Entry 8DGC (electron microscopy, 3.40 A resolution); this record covers chains A and E of the 8 polymer chains in the assembly.

== Chain A ==
Name: SeAvs3
Source organism: Salmonella enterica
Chain sequence (2092 residues; numbered 1 to 2092; the number before each row is that of its first residue):
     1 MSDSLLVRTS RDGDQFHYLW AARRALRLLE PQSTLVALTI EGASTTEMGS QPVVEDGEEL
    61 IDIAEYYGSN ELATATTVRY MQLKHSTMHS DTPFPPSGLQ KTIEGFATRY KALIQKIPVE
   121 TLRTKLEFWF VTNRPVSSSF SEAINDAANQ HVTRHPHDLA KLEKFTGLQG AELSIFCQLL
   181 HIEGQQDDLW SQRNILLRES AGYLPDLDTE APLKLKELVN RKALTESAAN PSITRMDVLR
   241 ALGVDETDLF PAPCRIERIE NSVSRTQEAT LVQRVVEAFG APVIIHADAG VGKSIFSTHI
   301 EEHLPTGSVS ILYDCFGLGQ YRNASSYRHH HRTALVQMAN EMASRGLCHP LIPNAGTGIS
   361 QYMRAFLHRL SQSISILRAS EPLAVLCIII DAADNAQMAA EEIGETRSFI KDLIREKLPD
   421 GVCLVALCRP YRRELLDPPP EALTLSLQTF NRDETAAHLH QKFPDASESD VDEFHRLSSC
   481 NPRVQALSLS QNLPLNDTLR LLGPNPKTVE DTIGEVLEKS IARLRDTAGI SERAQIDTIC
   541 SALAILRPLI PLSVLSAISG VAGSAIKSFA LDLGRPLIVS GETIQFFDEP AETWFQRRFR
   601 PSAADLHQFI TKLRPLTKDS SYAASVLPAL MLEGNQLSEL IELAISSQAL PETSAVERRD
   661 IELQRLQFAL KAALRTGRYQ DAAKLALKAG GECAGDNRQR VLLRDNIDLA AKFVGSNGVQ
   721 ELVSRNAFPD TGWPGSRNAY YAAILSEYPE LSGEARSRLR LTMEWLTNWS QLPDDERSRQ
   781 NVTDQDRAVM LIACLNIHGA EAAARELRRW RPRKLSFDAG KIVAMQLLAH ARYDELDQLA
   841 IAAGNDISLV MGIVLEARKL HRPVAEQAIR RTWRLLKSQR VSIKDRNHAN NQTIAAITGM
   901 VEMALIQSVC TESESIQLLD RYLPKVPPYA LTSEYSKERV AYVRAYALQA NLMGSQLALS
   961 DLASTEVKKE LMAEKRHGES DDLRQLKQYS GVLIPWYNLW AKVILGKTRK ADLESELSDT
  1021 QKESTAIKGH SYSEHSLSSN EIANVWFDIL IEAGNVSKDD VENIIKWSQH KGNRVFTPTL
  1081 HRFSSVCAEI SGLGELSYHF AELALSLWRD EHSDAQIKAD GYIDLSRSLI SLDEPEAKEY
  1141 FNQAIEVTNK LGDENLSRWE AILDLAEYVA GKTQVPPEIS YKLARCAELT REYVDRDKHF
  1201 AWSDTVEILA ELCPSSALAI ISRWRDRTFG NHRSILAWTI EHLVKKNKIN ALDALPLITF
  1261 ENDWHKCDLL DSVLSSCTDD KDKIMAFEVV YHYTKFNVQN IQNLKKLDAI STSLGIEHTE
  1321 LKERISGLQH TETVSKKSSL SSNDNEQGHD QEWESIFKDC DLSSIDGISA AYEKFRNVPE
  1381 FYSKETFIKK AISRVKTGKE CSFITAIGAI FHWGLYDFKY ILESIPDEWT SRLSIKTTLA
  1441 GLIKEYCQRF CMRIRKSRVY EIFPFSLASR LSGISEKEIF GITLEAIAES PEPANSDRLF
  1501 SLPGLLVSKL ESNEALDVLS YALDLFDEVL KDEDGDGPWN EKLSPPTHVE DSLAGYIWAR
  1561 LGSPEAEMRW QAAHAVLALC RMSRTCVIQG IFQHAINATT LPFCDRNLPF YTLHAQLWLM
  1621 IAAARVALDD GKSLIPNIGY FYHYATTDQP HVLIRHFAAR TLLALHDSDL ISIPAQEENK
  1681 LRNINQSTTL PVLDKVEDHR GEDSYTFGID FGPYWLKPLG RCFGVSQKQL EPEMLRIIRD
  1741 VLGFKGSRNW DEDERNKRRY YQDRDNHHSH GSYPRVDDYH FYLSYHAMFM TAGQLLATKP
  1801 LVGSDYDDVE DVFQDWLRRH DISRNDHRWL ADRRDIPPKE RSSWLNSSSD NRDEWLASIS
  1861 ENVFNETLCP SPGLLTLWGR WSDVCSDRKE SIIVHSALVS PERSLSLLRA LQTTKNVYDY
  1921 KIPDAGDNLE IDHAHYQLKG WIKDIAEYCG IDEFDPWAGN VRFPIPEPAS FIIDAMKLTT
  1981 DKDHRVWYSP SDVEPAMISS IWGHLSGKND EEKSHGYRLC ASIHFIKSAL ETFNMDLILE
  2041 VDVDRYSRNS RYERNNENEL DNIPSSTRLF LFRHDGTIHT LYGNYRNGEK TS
Disordered / not traced: 1, 1331-1347, 1693-1701, 1804-1809, 1926-1936, 2050-2064, 2088-2092
Ion coordination: Mg2+: S294 (together with ATP)
Ligand contacts:
  - ATP (adenosine-5'-triphosphate), molecule 1: I259, N261, S262, V263, D288, A289, G290, V291, G292, K293, S294, I295, R429, P482, R483, A486
  - ATP, molecule 2: Y1714, K1717, H1770
Reported in the primary citation:
  - binding site for ATP: Y1714, H1770

== Chain E ==
Name: Terminase, large subunit
Source organism: Escherichia phage PhiV-1
Notes: EC 3.6.4.-, 3.1.21.-
UniProt: A0A7G3WWS0 (A0A7G3WWS0_9CAUD); numbering as in UniProt (aligned over 1-586)
Chain sequence (586 residues; numbered 1 to 586; the number before each row is that of its first residue):
     1 MSQSQEAKNA LIIAQLKGDF VAFLFVLWKA LNLPKPTKCQ IDMARTLANG DHKKFILQAF
    61 RGIGKSFITC AFVVWVLWRD PQLKVLIVSA SKERADANSI FIKNIIDLLP FLSELKPRPG
   121 QRDSVISFDV GLAKPDHSPS VKSVGITGQL TGSRADIIIA DDVEVPGNSS TSSAREKLWT
   181 LVTEFAALLK PLPTSRVIYL GTPQTEMTLY KELEDNKGYS TVIWPAQYPR NDAEALYYGD
   241 RLAPMLKAEY DEGFELLRGQ PTDPVRFDMD DLRERELEYG KAGYTLQFML NPNLSDAEKY
   301 PLRLRDAIVC AVDPERAPLS YQWLPNRQNR NEELPNVGLK GDDIHAFHTC SSRTAEYQSK
   361 ILVIDPSGRG KDETGYAVLY SLNGYIYLME VGGFRGGYDD ATLEKLAKKA KQWKVQTVVH
   421 ESNFGDGMFG KIFSPILLKH HKCALEEIRA KGMKEMRICD TIEPLMGAHK LVIRDEVIRE
   481 DYQTARDLDG KHDVRYSAFY QMTRMTRERG AVAHDDRIDA IALGIEYLRE GMLVDSRVGE
   541 EEMTLEFLEH HMEKQTIGGD QIHSFDVGGV DIYYEDEDGG SSFIEW
Disordered / not traced: 1, 540-586
Ligand contacts: ATP (adenosine-5'-triphosphate): W28, L33, P34, K35, T37, Q40, R61, G62, I63, G64, K65, S66, F67, D162, R266
Reported in the primary citation:
  - specificity-determining residues: R61 (by similarity / conservation)

== How chain A and chain E interact ==
Pairs across the interface (75):
  L766(A) with R537(E)
  R787(A) with D535(E), salt bridge
  R809(A) with R537(E); V538(E), hydrogen bond (backbone-backbone); G539(E), hydrogen bond (side chain-backbone)
  W810(A) with S536(E)
  R811(A) with S536(E), hydrogen bond (backbone-backbone); V538(E)
  R886(A) with M532(E); L533(E)
  N887(A) with R529(E)
  Y929(A) with G467(E)
  S933(A) with E463(E), hydrogen bond
  E934(A) with E298(E)
  Y935(A) with R507(E)
  H977(A) with Y237(E); D240(E); R241(E), hydrogen bond
  R984(A) with A297(E)
  Q985(A) with A297(E), hydrogen bond (side chain-backbone)
  Y989(A) with E298(E), hydrogen bond
  G1029(A) with A233(E)
  H1030(A) with N231(E)
  Y1032(A) with N293(E); S295(E), hydrogen bond
  E1160(A) with R369(E), salt bridge
  D1195(A) with G452(E); K454(E); R509(E), salt bridge
  R1196(A) with D365(E), salt bridge; D515(E), salt bridge; D519(E), salt bridge
  K1198(A) with D365(E), salt bridge; G368(E); R369(E), hydrogen bond (backbone-backbone); D372(E); D516(E), salt bridge
  A1201(A) with R369(E)
  D1204(A) with R369(E), salt bridge
  Y1382(A) with K439(E)
  Y1416(A) with K431(E); I432(E), hydrophobic
  R1458(A) with R369(E)
  V1459(A) with R369(E); Y398(E), hydrophobic
  Y1460(A) with M428(E), hydrophobic; I432(E), hydrophobic
  I1462(A) with M428(E), hydrophobic
  T1706(A) with E278(E)
  G1708(A) with E278(E)
  I1709(A) with R61(E); Y279(E); F288(E), hydrophobic
  D1710(A) with R61(E), salt bridge
  Y1714(A) with R94(E)
  N1749(A) with L277(E)
  W1750(A) with L277(E), hydrogen bond (backbone-backbone); E278(E)
  R1764(A) with Q204(E); T205(E); E206(E), salt bridge
  S1769(A) with R61(E); V165(E); P166(E)
  H1770(A) with D162(E), salt bridge
  Y1918(A) with G152(E), hydrogen bond (backbone-backbone)
  D1919(A) with H137(E), hydrogen bond (backbone-side chain); G152(E)
  D1944(A) with Q149(E), hydrogen bond
  E1947(A) with K92(E); T147(E), hydrogen bond
  K2008(A) with S170(E)
  N2009(A) with S172(E)
  D2010(A) with S173(E)
  E2012(A) with S173(E)
Other interface residues (no listed pair), chain A (66 interface residues in all): W769, V782, L815, K975, R976, L1156, H1199, F1200, V1298, R1748, H1767, S1772, R1819, Y1920, S2006, G2007, E2011, H2015
Other interface residues (no listed pair), chain E (74 interface residues in all): E93, G148, T151, S153, R154, G167, T171, K177, E214, R275, G280, L286, L294, P366, E373, F424, G427, M453, K491
From the paper, about this interface:
  - specific contacts: D1710(A)-R61(E) (salt bridge)
  - interface residues, chain A: R1196(A), K1198(A)
  - interface residues, chain E: D365(E)

== Summary ==
The interface between chain A and chain E involves 66 residues on one side and 74 on the other; the contacts
include 14 hydrogen bonds and 12 salt bridges. Polar contacts include R787(A)-D535(E), E1160(A)-R369(E) and
D1195(A)-R509(E). The authors report a salt bridge between D1710(A) and R61(E). The paper reports a binding
site for ATP at Y1714(A) and H1770(A); interface residues R1196(A), K1198(A) and D365(E).
Chain A is SeAvs3 (Salmonella enterica) and chain E is Terminase, large subunit (Escherichia phage PhiV-1);
the structure, Avs3 bound to phage PhiV-1 terminase, was determined by electron microscopy (same publication
as 8DGF).
